6HMU - chains A and B; structure by X-ray diffraction, 1.20 A resolution.

# Chain A
Name: 14-3-3 protein sigma
Organism: Homo sapiens
Reference sequence: P31947 (1433S_HUMAN); numbering as in UniProt (aligned over 1-231)
Sequence (236 residues; row label = number of the first residue in the row; numbers below 1 keep their minus sign (Gly-4 is residue -4)):
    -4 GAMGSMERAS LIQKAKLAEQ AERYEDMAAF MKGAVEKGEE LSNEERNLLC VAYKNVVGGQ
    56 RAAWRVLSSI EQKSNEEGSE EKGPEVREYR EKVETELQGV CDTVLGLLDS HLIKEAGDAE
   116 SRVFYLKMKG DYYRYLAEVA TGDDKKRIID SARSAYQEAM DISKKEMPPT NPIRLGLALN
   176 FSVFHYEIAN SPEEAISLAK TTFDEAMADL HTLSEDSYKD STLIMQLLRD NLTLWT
Covalently attached groups: compound GE8 linked to Cys45
Differences from the reference sequence: expression tag (-4 to 0); engineered mutation Asn38 (Cys in P31947), Cys45 (Ser in P31947)
Swiss-Prot annotation at these positions:
  - site (Interaction with phosphoserine on interacting protein): Arg56, Arg129
  - modified residue (Phosphoserine): Ser5, Ser74

# Chain B
Name: Estrogen receptor
Reference sequence: P03372 (ESR1_HUMAN); numbering as in UniProt (aligned over 588-595)
Sequence (8 residues; each row starts with the number of its first residue):
   588 AEGFPATV
Unresolved in the structure: 588-590
Modified positions: Thr594 (phosphothreonine; TPO)

# Interface between chain A and chain B
Contacting residue pairs - 22 pairs, chain A then chain B:
  Lys49(A) with Thr594(B); Val595(B)
  Arg56(A) with Thr594(B)
  Arg60(A) with Phe591(B)
  Lys122(A) with Val595(B), hydrogen bond (side chain-backbone)
  Arg129(A) with Thr594(B)
  Tyr130(A) with Thr594(B)
  Gly171(A) with Val595(B)
  Leu174(A) with Ala593(B); Thr594(B); Val595(B)
  Asn175(A) with Thr594(B); Val595(B), hydrogen bond (side chain-backbone)
  Val178(A) with Pro592(B), hydrophobic; Ala593(B); Thr594(B)
  Glu182(A) with Pro592(B)
  Leu222(A) with Val595(B), hydrophobic
  Asn226(A) with Pro592(B); Ala593(B), hydrogen bond (side chain-backbone)
  Leu229(A) with Pro592(B), hydrophobic
  Trp230(A) with Pro592(B), hydrophobic
Also at the interface, not in a pair above, chain A (16 interface residues in all): Asp126

# In short
Chain A and chain B form an interface of 16 and 5 residues respectively, with 3 hydrogen bonds. Among the
polar pairs are Lys122(A)-Val595(B), Asn175(A)-Val595(B) and Asn226(A)-Ala593(B).
Here chain A is 14-3-3 protein sigma (Homo sapiens) and chain B is Estrogen receptor. Entry 6HMU (Ternary
complex of Estrogen Receptor alpha peptide and 14-3-3 sigma C45 mutant bound to disulfide fragment ...) was
determined by X-ray diffraction (same publication as 6HHP, 6HKB, 6HKF, 6HMT and 6HN2).
